PDB entry 5U6C | X-ray diffraction, 2.10 A resolution | chains A and B

== Chain A (and B) ==
Molecule: Tyrosine-protein kinase Mer
From: Homo sapiens
Notes: EC 2.7.10.1; chain B of this document is another copy of the same molecule, construct and numbering; everything in this record applies to it too
UniProtKB: Q12866 (MERTK_HUMAN); numbering as in UniProt (aligned over 570-864)
Sequence (315 residues; row label = number of the first residue in the row):
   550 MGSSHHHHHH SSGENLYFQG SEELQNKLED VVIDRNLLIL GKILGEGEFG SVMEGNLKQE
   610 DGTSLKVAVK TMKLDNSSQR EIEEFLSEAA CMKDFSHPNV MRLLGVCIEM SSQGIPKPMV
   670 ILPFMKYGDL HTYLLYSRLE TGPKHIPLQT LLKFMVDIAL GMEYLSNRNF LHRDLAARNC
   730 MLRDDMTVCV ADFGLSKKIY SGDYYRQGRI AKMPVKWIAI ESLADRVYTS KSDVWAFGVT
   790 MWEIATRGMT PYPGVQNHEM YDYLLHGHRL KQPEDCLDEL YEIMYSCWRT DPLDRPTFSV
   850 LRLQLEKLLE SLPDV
Unresolved in the structure: 550-571, 660-663, 746-762 (chain B: 550-574, 596-598, 622-630, 743-761, 863-864)
Construct notes: initiating methionine (550); expression tag (551-569); conflict M650 (Ile in Q12866)
UniProt features mapped onto this chain:
  - active site: D723 (Proton acceptor)
  - binding site (ATP): L593 to V601, K615
  - modified residue (Phosphotyrosine): Y749, Y753, Y754
  - natural variant: S661 (S661C: In RP38), A708 (A708S: In a head &)
Ligand contacts: 7YS ((10R)-7-amino-11-chloro-12-fluoro-1-(2-hydroxyethyl)-3,10,16-trimethyl-16,17-dihydro-1H-8,4-(azeno)pyrazolo[4,3-h][2,5,11]benzoxadiazacyclotetradecin-15(10H)-one): L593, G594, V601, A617, K619, M650, L671, P672, F673, M674, G677, D678, T681, R727, N728, C729, M730, A740, D741

== How chain A and chain B interact ==
Residue-residue contacts - 43 pairs, chain A then chain B:
  L684(A) with M798(B); P802(B), hydrophobic
  Y685(A) with P802(B); G803(B); K820(B)
  S686(A) with E823(B)
  R687(A) with R687(B); T795(B), hydrogen bond (side chain-backbone); M798(B); P822(B); E823(B), hydrogen bond (backbone-backbone)
  L688(A) with W791(B), hydrophobic; P802(B), hydrophobic; K820(B); Q821(B); E823(B)
  E689(A) with Q821(B), hydrogen bond (backbone-backbone); P822(B); E823(B)
  T690(A) with K820(B)
  P692(A) with E823(B)
  H694(A) with E823(B)
  W791(A) with L688(B), hydrophobic
  T795(A) with R687(B), hydrogen bond (backbone-side chain)
  M798(A) with L684(B); R687(B)
  P802(A) with L684(B), hydrophobic; Y685(B); L688(B), hydrophobic
  G803(A) with Y685(B)
  K820(A) with L688(B); T690(B)
  Q821(A) with L688(B); E689(B), hydrogen bond (backbone-backbone)
  P822(A) with R687(B); E689(B)
  E823(A) with S686(B); R687(B), hydrogen bond (backbone-backbone); L688(B); E689(B); P692(B); K693(B); H694(B)
Other interface residues (no listed pair), chain A (20 interface residues in all): T681, K693
Other interface residues (no listed pair), chain B (20 interface residues in all): T681

== Overview ==
Chain A and chain B each contribute 20 residues to their interface; the contacts include 6 hydrogen bonds.
Polar pairs include R687(A)-T795(B), R687(A)-E823(B) and E689(A)-Q821(B). Bound to chain A: compound 7YS. From
UniProt: active-site residue D723(A) and 10 ATP-binding residues on chain A.
Chain A and chain B are both Tyrosine-protein kinase Mer (Homo sapiens); the structure, Crystal structure of
the Mer kinase domain in complex with a macrocyclic inhibitor, was determined by X-ray diffraction together
with 5U6B from the same study.
